Entry 1Y6X (X-ray diffraction, 1.25 A resolution); this record covers chain A.

# Chain A
Name: Phosphoribosyl-ATP pyrophosphatase
Source organism: Mycobacterium tuberculosis
Notes: EC 3.6.1.31
Reference sequence: P0A5B1 (HIS2_MYCTU); numbering as in UniProt (aligned over 1-93)
Chain sequence (93 residues; row label = number of the first residue in the row):
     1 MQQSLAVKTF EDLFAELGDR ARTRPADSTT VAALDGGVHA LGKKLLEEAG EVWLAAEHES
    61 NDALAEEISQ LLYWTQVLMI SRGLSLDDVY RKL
Unresolved in the structure: 1-6
Differences from the reference sequence: modified residue (79)
Modified positions: Mse79 (selenomethionine; parent Met)
Reported in the primary citation:
  - self-association interface (contacts with another copy of this molecule); pairs are residue here / residue on that copy: F10-F10, H39-E57 (salt bridge), N61-R82, D62-K92 (salt bridge), T9, L13, V38, L45, L46, A49, V52, W53, A56, L64, A65, I68, L71, L72, T75, L78, Mse79, L84, V89, Y90, L93
  - conformationally variable residues (side-chain flip): E51, Q70

# Summary
From the paper: conformational variability at E51 and Q70; a self-association interface involving T9, F10 and
L13 among others.
Chain A is Phosphoribosyl-ATP pyrophosphatase (Mycobacterium tuberculosis); the structure, The 1.25 A
resolution structure of phosphoribosyl-ATP pyrophosphohydrolase from Mycobacterium tuberculosis, was
determined by X-ray diffraction (same publication as 3C90).
